7TI8 - chains B and C of the 8 polymer chains in the assembly; structure by electron microscopy, 3.50 A resolution.

Chain B:
Name: Replication factor C subunit 4
Organism: Saccharomyces cerevisiae
UniProt: P40339 (RFC4_YEAST); residues 1-323 here = UniProt positions 1-323
Chain sequence (323 residues; numbered 1 to 323; the number before each row is that of its first residue):
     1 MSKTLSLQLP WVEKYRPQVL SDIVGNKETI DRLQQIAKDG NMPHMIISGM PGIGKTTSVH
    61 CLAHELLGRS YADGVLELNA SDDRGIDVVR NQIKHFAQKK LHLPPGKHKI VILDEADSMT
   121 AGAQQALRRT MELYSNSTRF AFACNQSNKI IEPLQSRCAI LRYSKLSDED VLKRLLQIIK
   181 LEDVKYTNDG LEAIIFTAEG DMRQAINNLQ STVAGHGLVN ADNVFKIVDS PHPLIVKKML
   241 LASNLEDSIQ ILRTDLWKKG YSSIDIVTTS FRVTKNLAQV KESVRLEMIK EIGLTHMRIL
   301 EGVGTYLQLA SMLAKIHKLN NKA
Not modelled in the structure: 1-4, 323
Metal / ion sites: Mg2+: Thr56 (together with ATP-gamma-S)
Ligand contacts:
  - ATP-gamma-S (AGS; phosphothiophosphoric acid-adenylate ester), molecule 1: Val12, Glu13, Tyr15, Arg16, Pro17, Asp22, Ile23, Val24, Gly25, Met50, Pro51, Gly52, Ile53, Gly54, Lys55, Thr56, Thr57, Asn145, Leu166, Arg174, Met202, Arg203, Ile206
  - ATP-gamma-S (AGS), molecule 2: Arg128, Pro153, Arg157
UniProt features mapped onto this chain:
  - binding site (ATP): Val12, Val24, Gly49 to Thr57, Asn145, Arg203

Chain C:
Name: Replication factor C subunit 3
Organism: Saccharomyces cerevisiae
UniProt: P38629 (RFC3_YEAST); residue numbers follow UniProt; this construct covers 1-340
Chain sequence (340 residues; numbered 1 to 340; the number before each row is that of its first residue):
     1 MSTSTEKRSK ENLPWVEKYR PETLDEVYGQ NEVITTVRKF VDEGKLPHLL FYGPPGTGKT
    61 STIVALAREI YGKNYSNMVL ELNASDDRGI DVVRNQIKDF ASTRQIFSKG FKLIILDEAD
   121 AMTNAAQNAL RRVIERYTKN TRFCVLANYA HKLTPALLSR CTRFRFQPLP QEAIERRIAN
   181 VLVHEKLKLS PNAEKALIEL SNGDMRRVLN VLQSCKATLD NPDEDEISDD VIYECCGAPR
   241 PSDLKAVLKS ILEDDWGTAH YTLNKVRSAK GLALIDLIEG IVKILEDYEL QNEETRVHLL
   301 TKLADIEYSI SKGGNDQIQG SAVIGAIKAS FENETVKANV
Not modelled in the structure: 1-6, 336-340
Metal / ion sites: Mg2+: Thr60 (together with ATP-gamma-S)
Ligand contacts:
  - ATP-gamma-S (AGS; phosphothiophosphoric acid-adenylate ester), molecule 1: Val16, Tyr19, Arg20, Pro21, Glu26, Val27, Tyr28, Pro55, Gly56, Thr57, Gly58, Lys59, Thr60, Ser61, Asn148, Leu169, Arg177, Met205, Arg206, Leu209
  - ATP-gamma-S (AGS), molecule 2: Arg131, Glu135, Arg160
UniProt features mapped onto this chain:
  - binding site (ATP): Val16 to Tyr19, Arg20, Tyr28, Gly53 to Ser61, Asn148, Arg206
  - modified residue: Ser2 (N-acetylserine)

Interface between chain B and chain C:
Pairs across the interface (94):
  Leu5(B) - Ile70(C)
  Ser6(B) - Gly44(C)
  Leu7(B) - Gly44(C)
  Leu7(B) - Phe111(C)
  Leu7(B) - Lys139(C)
  Gln8(B) - Gly44(C)
  Gln8(B) - Lys45(C)
  Gln8(B) - Arg142(C)  hydrogen bond (backbone-side chain)
  Leu9(B) - Lys139(C)
  Leu9(B) - Arg142(C)
  Pro10(B) - Thr138(C)
  Pro10(B) - Arg142(C)
  Trp11(B) - Lys45(C)
  Glu13(B) - Glu135(C)
  Glu13(B) - Thr138(C)  hydrogen bond
  Arg16(B) - Glu135(C)  salt bridge
  Thr56(B) - Arg132(C)
  His60(B) - Arg132(C)
  Glu77(B) - Arg132(C)  salt bridge
  Asn79(B) - Arg132(C)
  Ala80(B) - Asn128(C)
  Ala80(B) - Ala129(C)
  Ser81(B) - Arg94(C)
  Ser81(B) - Lys98(C)
  Ser81(B) - Ala129(C)
  Asp82(B) - Lys98(C)  salt bridge
  Asp83(B) - Arg94(C)  salt bridge
  Glu115(B) - Arg131(C)  salt bridge
  Asn145(B) - Arg131(C)  hydrogen bond
  Asp201(B) - Ser159(C)
  Arg203(B) - Ser159(C)  hydrogen bond
  Arg203(B) - Arg160(C)
  Gln204(B) - Ser159(C)
  Gln204(B) - Cys161(C)
  Asn207(B) - Arg160(C)
  Asn207(B) - Thr162(C)  hydrogen bond
  Gln210(B) - Lys45(C)
  Gln210(B) - Pro47(C)
  Ser211(B) - Phe40(C)
  Ser211(B) - Thr162(C)
  Ala214(B) - Lys39(C)  hydrogen bond (backbone-side chain)
  Ala214(B) - Phe40(C)  hydrophobic
  Ala214(B) - Glu43(C)
  Gly215(B) - Thr36(C)
  His216(B) - Glu32(C)  salt bridge
  Lys226(B) - Glu32(C)  salt bridge
  Ile227(B) - Thr36(C)
  Ile227(B) - Phe164(C)  hydrophobic
  Asp229(B) - Arg165(C)  salt bridge
  Asn244(B) - Glu293(C)
  Leu245(B) - Glu293(C)  hydrogen bond (backbone-side chain)
  Leu245(B) - Val297(C)  hydrophobic
  Glu246(B) - Arg296(C)  salt bridge
  Ile249(B) - Leu300(C)  hydrophobic
  Arg253(B) - Glu286(C)  salt bridge
  Lys258(B) - Pro168(C)
  Lys259(B) - Arg165(C)  hydrogen bond (backbone-side chain)
  Lys259(B) - Pro168(C)
  Gly260(B) - Pro54(C)
  Gly260(B) - Pro168(C)
  Tyr261(B) - Tyr52(C)
  Ser262(B) - Tyr52(C)  hydrogen bond (backbone-side chain)
  Ser262(B) - Asn148(C)
  Ser262(B) - Tyr149(C)
  Ile264(B) - Tyr149(C)  hydrophobic
  Ile264(B) - His151(C)
  Asp265(B) - Tyr52(C)  hydrogen bond
  Asp265(B) - Tyr149(C)
  Asp265(B) - Ala150(C)  hydrogen bond (side chain-backbone)
  Asp265(B) - His151(C)  salt bridge
  Arg298(B) - Ala304(C)
  Arg298(B) - Asp305(C)  salt bridge
  Arg298(B) - Tyr308(C)
  Glu301(B) - Tyr308(C)  hydrogen bond
  Glu301(B) - Lys312(C)
  Val303(B) - Glu307(C)
  Val303(B) - Tyr308(C)  hydrophobic
  Thr305(B) - Glu279(C)
  Thr305(B) - Glu307(C)  hydrogen bond
  Leu307(B) - Leu300(C)  hydrophobic
  Leu307(B) - Leu303(C)
  Leu307(B) - Ala304(C)
  Leu307(B) - Glu307(C)
  Gln308(B) - Ala304(C)  hydrogen bond (side chain-backbone)
  Gln308(B) - Glu307(C)  hydrogen bond
  Ala310(B) - Leu300(C)
  Ser311(B) - Leu300(C)
  Ser311(B) - Thr301(C)
  Ser311(B) - Ala304(C)
  Lys315(B) - Thr301(C)
  His317(B) - Glu293(C)  salt bridge
  Lys318(B) - Val297(C)
  Lys318(B) - His298(C)
  Asn321(B) - Glu293(C)
Other interface residues (no listed pair), chain B (60 interface residues in all): Pro51, Asp114, Ser243, Thr268, Ala314
Other interface residues (no listed pair), chain C (58 interface residues in all): Lys109, Gly110, Lys152, Pro155, Ala156, Leu158, Arg163, Gln167, Ile278, Val282, Ser311

In short:
The interface between chain B and chain C involves 60 residues on one side and 58 on the other, with 15
hydrogen bonds and 13 salt bridges. Polar pairs include Arg16(B)-Glu135(C), Glu77(B)-Arg132(C) and
Asp82(B)-Lys98(C). One ATP-gamma-S molecule is bound between chain B and chain C.
Here chain B is Replication factor C subunit 4 and chain C is Replication factor C subunit 3, both from
Saccharomyces cerevisiae. Entry 7TI8 (Structure of the yeast clamp loader (Replication Factor C RFC) bound to
the open sliding clamp ...) was determined by electron microscopy, deposited together with 7THJ, 7THV, 7TIB,
7TIC, 7TID and 7TKU.
